6UXV - chains C and E of the 15 polymer chains in the assembly; structure by electron microscopy, 4.70 A resolution (low resolution: residue-level contacts below are approximate; hydrogen-bond / salt-bridge calls are withheld).

Chain C:
Name: SWI/SNF chromatin-remodeling complex subunit SNF5
Organism: Saccharomyces cerevisiae (strain ATCC 204508 / S288c)
Reference sequence: P18480 (SNF5_YEAST); residue numbers follow UniProt; this construct covers 1-905
Amino-acid sequence (905 residues; row label = number of the first residue in the row):
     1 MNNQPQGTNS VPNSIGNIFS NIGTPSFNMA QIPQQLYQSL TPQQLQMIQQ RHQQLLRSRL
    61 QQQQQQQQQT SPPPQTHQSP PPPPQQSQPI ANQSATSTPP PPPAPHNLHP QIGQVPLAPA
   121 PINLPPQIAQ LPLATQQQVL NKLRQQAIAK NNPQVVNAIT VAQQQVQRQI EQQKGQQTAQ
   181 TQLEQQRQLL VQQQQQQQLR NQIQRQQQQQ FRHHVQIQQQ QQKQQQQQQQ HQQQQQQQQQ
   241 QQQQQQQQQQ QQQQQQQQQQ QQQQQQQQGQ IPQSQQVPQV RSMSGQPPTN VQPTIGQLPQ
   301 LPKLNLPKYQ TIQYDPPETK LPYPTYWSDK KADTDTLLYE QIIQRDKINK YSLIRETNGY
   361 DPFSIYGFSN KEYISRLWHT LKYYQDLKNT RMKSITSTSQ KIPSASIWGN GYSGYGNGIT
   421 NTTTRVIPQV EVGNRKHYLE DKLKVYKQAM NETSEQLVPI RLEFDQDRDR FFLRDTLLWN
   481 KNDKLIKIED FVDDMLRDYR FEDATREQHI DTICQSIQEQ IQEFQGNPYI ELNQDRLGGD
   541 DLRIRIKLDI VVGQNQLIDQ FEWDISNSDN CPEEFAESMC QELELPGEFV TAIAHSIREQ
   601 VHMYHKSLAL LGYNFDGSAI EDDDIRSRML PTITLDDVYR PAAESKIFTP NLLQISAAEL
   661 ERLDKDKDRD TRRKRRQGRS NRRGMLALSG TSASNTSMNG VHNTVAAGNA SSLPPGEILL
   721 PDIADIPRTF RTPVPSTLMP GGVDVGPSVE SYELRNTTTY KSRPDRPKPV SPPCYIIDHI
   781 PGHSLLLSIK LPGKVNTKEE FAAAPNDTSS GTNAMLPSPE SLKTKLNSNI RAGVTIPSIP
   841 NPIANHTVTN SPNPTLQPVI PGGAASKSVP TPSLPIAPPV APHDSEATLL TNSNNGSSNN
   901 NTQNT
Unresolved in the structure: 1-409, 620-625, 661-905
UniProt features mapped onto this chain:
  - modified residue: Ser818 (Phosphoserine)

Chain E:
Name: SWI/SNF complex subunit SWI3
Organism: Saccharomyces cerevisiae (strain ATCC 204508 / S288c)
Reference sequence: P32591 (SWI3_YEAST); residue numbers follow UniProt; this construct covers 1-825
Amino-acid sequence (825 residues; numbered 1 to 825; the number before each row is that of its first residue):
     1 MENTLGEGST VNASVDVDQH GNDNNSDSNA NAAVAGVANT DTAGEESQQQ DESLKDEATV
    61 PNTRDAESEA ITVTAKQQPT MQANKLDSQE TPSTEESRAQ NVFGQDNEDS DNLFGETESS
   121 VSNNEANTPS IPTNPVDNEN NKPAIKEDST IQDSNGDVKN MEDVKIQKEE EPENNTVIEG
   181 VKEESQPDEN TKEMDEVEED DEDDDQPMIS PDNSIFGDTK SESKQLGNTS SVANTPSEIP
   241 DAHKAEQEDI IEKTESVDKK VDSGEERNEQ EREIMNDHSK SANPKKTTIT RVEPETFEIP
   301 QAHEIVIPSY SKWFNLEKIH SIEVQSLPEF FTNRIPSKTP EVYMRYRNFM VNSYRLNPNE
   361 YFSVTTARRN VSGDAAALFR LHKFLTKWGL INYQVDSKLL PKNIEPPLTS QYSTRHDAPR
   421 GLFPFESYKP SVQLPDMAKL KKMMNTSDSE STLYKYLKES KRKYDEITHP PSTTDDENGD
   481 KNDNGGKMNN EVSTSTSMTG DANLLEEGET SRPLKKVKIL EQIDENWSKE DLQKLLKGIQ
   541 EFGADWYKVA KNVGNKSPEQ CILRFLQLPI EDKFLYGDGN GKGDNDNGLG PLKYAPHLPF
   601 SKSENPVLST IAFLVGLVNP KTVQSMTQRA IQSAESIKSQ KEEISDQKPI EHIKEGSEIA
   661 ISSLGYRSHI FATNEERQMN FLTNELIRLQ MEKLDAKLNH LKKLEKFMEL ERKTLERQQE
   721 NLLIQRLNFN QNSSKIVNVL SKCLNLISDS NINNSSVAEK EEIRSQIDHF KSMLSKPETL
   781 SIGKNPFNKP NIETGENHNG QSISNENDVK PISIEAPQFY RYWSA
Unresolved in the structure: 1-299, 439-825
UniProt features mapped onto this chain:
  - region: Leu694 to Leu722 (Leucine-zipper)
  - modified residue: Ser88 (Phosphoserine), Ser185 (Phosphoserine), Thr235 (Phosphothreonine), Ser657 (Phosphoserine)
  - mutagenesis: Asp374 (D374A: Loss of DNA-binding), Lys383 (K383D: Loss of DNA-binding; when associated with D-387), Lys387 (K387D: Loss of DNA-binding; when associated with D-383), Asn392 (N392A: Loss of DNA-binding)

Chain C / chain E interface:
Residue-residue contacts (47):
  Tyr412(C) - Lys398(E)
  Tyr412(C) - Leu399(E)
  Gly414(C) - Tyr393(E)
  Tyr415(C) - Tyr393(E)
  Gly416(C) - Tyr393(E)
  Gly416(C) - Asp396(E)
  Asn417(C) - Val306(E)
  Asn417(C) - Tyr393(E)
  Asn417(C) - Asp396(E)
  Glu431(C) - Thr386(E)
  Glu431(C) - Lys387(E)
  Lys436(C) - Tyr361(E)
  Tyr438(C) - Lys383(E)
  Leu439(C) - Lys387(E)
  Lys442(C) - Lys383(E)
  Tyr446(C) - Arg380(E)
  Lys447(C) - Gln325(E)
  Lys447(C) - Pro328(E)
  Met450(C) - Glu329(E)
  Asn451(C) - Arg334(E)
  Glu452(C) - Arg334(E)
  Thr453(C) - Arg334(E)
  Ser454(C) - Ile335(E)
  Asp475(C) - Arg368(E)
  Asp475(C) - Arg369(E)
  Thr476(C) - Arg368(E)
  Leu477(C) - Arg368(E)
  Leu478(C) - Ala375(E)
  Asp483(C) - Arg380(E)
  Phe491(C) - Phe379(E)
  Asp494(C) - Phe379(E)
  Met495(C) - Thr365(E)
  Met495(C) - Arg368(E)
  Asp498(C) - Tyr361(E)
  Asp498(C) - Ser363(E)
  Asp498(C) - Val364(E)
  Asp498(C) - Thr365(E)
  Tyr499(C) - Arg368(E)
  Gly587(C) - Asn370(E)
  Glu588(C) - Arg369(E)
  Glu588(C) - Asn370(E)
  Val590(C) - Asn370(E)
  Thr591(C) - Arg368(E)
  Thr591(C) - Arg369(E)
  Thr591(C) - Asn370(E)
  Thr591(C) - Val371(E)
  Thr591(C) - Ser372(E)
Also at the interface, not in a pair above, chain C (36 interface residues in all): Gly418, Leu457, Trp479, Asn480, Leu485
Also at the interface, not in a pair above, chain E (30 interface residues in all): Thr332, Gly373, Asp374, Ala376, Ser397

Summary:
36 residues of chain C face 30 of chain E across their interface. From UniProt: 4 mutagenesis sites on chain
E.
Here chain C is SWI/SNF chromatin-remodeling complex subunit SNF5 and chain E is SWI/SNF complex subunit SWI3,
both from Saccharomyces cerevisiae (strain ATCC 204508 / S288c). Entry 6UXV (SWI/SNF Body Module) was
determined by electron microscopy together with 6UXW from the same study.
